PDB entry 7VGQ | electron microscopy, 4.00 A resolution | chains A and B

[Chain A]
Protein: RNA-directed RNA polymerase L
Organism: Machupo virus
Notes: EC 2.7.7.48, 3.1.-.-
UniProt: Q6IUF8 (L_MACHU); numbering as in UniProt (aligned over 1-2209)
Chain sequence (2238 residues; each row starts with the number of its first residue):
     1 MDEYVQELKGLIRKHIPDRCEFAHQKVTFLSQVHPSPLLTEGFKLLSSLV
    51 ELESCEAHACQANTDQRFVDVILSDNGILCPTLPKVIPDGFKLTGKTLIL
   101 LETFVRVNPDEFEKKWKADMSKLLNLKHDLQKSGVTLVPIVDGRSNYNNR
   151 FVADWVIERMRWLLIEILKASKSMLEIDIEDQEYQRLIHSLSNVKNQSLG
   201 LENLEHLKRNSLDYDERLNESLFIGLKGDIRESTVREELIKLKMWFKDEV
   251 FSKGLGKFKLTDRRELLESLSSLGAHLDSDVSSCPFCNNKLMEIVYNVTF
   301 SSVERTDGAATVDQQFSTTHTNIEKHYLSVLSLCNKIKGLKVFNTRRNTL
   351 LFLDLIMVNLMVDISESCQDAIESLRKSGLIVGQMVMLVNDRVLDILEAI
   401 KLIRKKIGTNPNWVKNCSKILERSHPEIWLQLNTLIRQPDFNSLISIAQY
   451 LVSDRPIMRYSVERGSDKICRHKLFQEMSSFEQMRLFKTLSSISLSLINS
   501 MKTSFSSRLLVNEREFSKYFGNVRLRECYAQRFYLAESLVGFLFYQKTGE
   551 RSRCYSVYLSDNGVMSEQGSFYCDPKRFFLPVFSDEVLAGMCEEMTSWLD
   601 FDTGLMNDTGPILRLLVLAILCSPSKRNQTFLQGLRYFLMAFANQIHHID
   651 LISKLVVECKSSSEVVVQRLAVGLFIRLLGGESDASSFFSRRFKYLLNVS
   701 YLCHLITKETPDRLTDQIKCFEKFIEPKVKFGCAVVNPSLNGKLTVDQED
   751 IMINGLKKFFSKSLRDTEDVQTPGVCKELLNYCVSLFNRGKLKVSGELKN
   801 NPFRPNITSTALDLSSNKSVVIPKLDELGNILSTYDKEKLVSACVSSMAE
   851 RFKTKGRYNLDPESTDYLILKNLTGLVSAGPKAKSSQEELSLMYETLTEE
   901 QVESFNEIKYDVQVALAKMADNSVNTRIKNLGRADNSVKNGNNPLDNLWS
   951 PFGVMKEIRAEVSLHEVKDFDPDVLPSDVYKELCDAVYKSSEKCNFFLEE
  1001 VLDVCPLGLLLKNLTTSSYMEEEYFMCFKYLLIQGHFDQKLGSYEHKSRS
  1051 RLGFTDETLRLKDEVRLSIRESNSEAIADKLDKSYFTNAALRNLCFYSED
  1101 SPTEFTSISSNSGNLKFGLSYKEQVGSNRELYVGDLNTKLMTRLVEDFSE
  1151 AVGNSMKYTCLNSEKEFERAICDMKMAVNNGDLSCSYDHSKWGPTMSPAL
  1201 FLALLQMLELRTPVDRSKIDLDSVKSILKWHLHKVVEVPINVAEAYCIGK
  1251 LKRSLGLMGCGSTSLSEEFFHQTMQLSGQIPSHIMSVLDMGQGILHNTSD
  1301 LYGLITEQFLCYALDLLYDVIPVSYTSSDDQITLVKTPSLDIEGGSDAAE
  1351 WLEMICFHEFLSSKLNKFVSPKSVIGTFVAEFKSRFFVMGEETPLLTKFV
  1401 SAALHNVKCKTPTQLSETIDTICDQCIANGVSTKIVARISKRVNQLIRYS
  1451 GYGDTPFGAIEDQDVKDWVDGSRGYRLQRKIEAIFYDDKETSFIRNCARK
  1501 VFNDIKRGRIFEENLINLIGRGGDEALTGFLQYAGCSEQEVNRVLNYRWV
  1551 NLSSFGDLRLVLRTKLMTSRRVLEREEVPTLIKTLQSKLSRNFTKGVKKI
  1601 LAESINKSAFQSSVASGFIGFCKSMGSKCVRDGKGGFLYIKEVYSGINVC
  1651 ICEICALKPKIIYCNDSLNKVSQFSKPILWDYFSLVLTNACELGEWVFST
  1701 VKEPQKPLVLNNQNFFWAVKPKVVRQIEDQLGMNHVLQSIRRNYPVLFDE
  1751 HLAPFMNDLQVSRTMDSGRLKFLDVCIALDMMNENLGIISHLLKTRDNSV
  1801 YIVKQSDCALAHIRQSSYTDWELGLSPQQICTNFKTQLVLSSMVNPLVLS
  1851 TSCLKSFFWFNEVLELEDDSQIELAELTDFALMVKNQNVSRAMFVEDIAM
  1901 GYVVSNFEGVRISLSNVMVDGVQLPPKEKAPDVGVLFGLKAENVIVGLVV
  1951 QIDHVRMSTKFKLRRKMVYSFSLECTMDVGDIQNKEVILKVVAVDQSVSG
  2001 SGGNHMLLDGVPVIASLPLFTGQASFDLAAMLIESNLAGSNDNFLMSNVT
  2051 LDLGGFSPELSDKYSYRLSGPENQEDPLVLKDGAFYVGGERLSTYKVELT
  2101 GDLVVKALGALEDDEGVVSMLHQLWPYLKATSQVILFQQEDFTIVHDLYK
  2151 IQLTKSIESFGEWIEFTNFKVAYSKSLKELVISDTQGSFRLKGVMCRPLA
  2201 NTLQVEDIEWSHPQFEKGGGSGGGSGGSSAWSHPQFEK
Not modelled in the structure: 1, 176-179, 306-320, 462-467, 514-519, 805-819, 875-885, 923-949, 1040-1077, 1250-1263, 1340-1347, 1562-1577, 1592-1611, 1706-1709, 1751-1769, 1817-2238
Sequence notes: expression tag (2210-2238)
Curated features (UniProtKB/Swiss-Prot):
  - active site: Lys115
  - binding site (Mn(2+)): Glu51, Asp89, Glu102
  - binding site (Mg(2+)): Asp1330
Cystine bridges: Cys55-Cys60, Cys1650-Cys1664, Cys1691-Cys1776

[Chain B]
Protein: Maltose/maltodextrin-binding periplasmic protein, RING finger protein Z
Organism: Escherichia coli (strain K12)
UniProt: chimeric construct of P0AEX9, Q6IUF9: residues -392 to -27 from P0AEX9 (MALE_ECOLI) positions 27-392 (UniProt number = residue number + 419); residues 2-94 from Q6IUF9 positions 2-94 (same numbers)
Chain sequence (496 residues; row label = number of the first residue in the row; numbers below 1 keep their minus sign (Met-401 is residue -401)):
  -401 MHHHHHHHHKIEEGKLVIWINGDKGYNGLAEVGKKFEKDTGIKVTVEHPD
  -351 KLEEKFPQVAATGDGPDIIFWAHDRFGGYAQSGLLAEITPDKAFQDKLYP
  -301 FTWDAVRYNGKLIAYPIAVEALSLIYNKDLLPNPPKTWEEIPALDKELKA
  -251 KGKSALMFNLQEPYFTWPLIAADGGYAFKYENGKYDIKDVGVDNAGAKAG
  -201 LTFLVDLIKNKHMNADTDYSIAEAAFNKGETAMTINGPWAWSNIDTSKVN
  -151 YGVTVLPTFKGQPSKPFVGVLSAGINAASPNKELAKEFLENYLLTDEGLE
  -101 AVNKDKPLGAVALKSYEEELAKDPRIAATMENAQKGEIMPNIPQMSAFWY
   -51 AVRTAVINAASGRQTVDEALKDAQTNSSSNNNNNNNNNNLGIELEVLFQG
    -1 PGSGNCNKPPKRPPNTQTSAAQPSAEFRRTALPSLYGRYNCKCCWFADTN
    49 LITCNDHYLCLRCHQTMLRNSELCHICWKPLPTSITVPVEPSAPPP
Not modelled in the structure: -401 to 33, 83-94
Sequence notes: expression tag (-401 to -393); linker (-26 to 1)
Curated features (UniProtKB/Swiss-Prot):
  - zinc finger: Cys39 to Cys75 (RING-type)
  - motif: Pro89 to Pro92 (PTAP/PSAP motif)
  - lipidation: Gly2 (N-myristoyl glycine)
Bound ions: Zn2+ site 1: Cys41, Cys42, Cys58, Cys61; Zn2+ site 2: His55, Cys72, Cys75
Reported in the primary citation:
  - Zn2+ coordination: Cys42, His55, Cys58, Cys61, Cys72, Cys75

[How chain A and chain B interact]
Contacting residue pairs (25):
  Arg263(A) - Phe44(B)
  Phe601(A) - Arg67(B)  hydrogen bond (backbone-side chain)
  Asp602(A) - Arg67(B)  salt bridge
  Ala643(A) - Phe44(B)
  Asp684(A) - Arg60(B)
  Ser686(A) - Cys42(B)
  Ser687(A) - Cys61(B)
  Phe689(A) - Cys41(B)  hydrogen bond (backbone-backbone)
  Phe689(A) - Trp43(B)  hydrophobic
  Arg691(A) - His73(B)
  Arg691(A) - Trp76(B)
  Val1178(A) - Arg36(B)
  Asn1179(A) - Arg36(B)
  Gly1181(A) - Arg36(B)
  Phe1378(A) - Arg36(B)
  Phe1378(A) - Trp43(B)
  Phe1378(A) - Phe44(B)  hydrophobic
  Val1388(A) - Trp43(B)  hydrophobic
  Met1389(A) - Arg36(B)  hydrogen bond
  Met1389(A) - Lys40(B)
  Met1389(A) - Trp43(B)
  Asn1712(A) - His73(B)
  Asn1712(A) - Trp76(B)
  Asn1714(A) - Trp76(B)
  Phe1715(A) - Trp76(B)  hydrophobic
Interface residues without a listed pair, chain A (22 interface residues in all): Phe688, Ser690, Asn1180, Asn1711
Interface residues without a listed pair, chain B (14 interface residues in all): Gly35, Asn38, Cys75
Interface features reported in the paper:
  - specific contacts: Ala643(A)-Trp43(B) (hydrophobic contact), Phe688(A)-His73(B) (hydrophobic contact), Phe689(A)-Trp43(B) (hydrophobic contact), Phe689(A)-Cys41(B) (backbone contact), Asn1179(A)-Arg36(B) (backbone contact), Phe1378(A)-Phe44(B) (hydrophobic contact), Asn1712(A)-Trp76(B) (hydrophobic contact), Phe1715(A)-Trp76(B) (hydrophobic contact)
  - interface residues, chain A: Ala643(A), Phe689(A), Phe1378(A), Val1388(A), Met1389(A)
  - interface residues, chain B: Trp43(B), Phe44(B)
  - hot spots on chain B (mutagenesis) - W43A: abolished binding to RNA-directed RNA polymerase L (chain A)

[In short]
Chain A and chain B form an interface of 22 and 14 residues respectively, with 3 hydrogen bonds and 1 salt
bridge. Polar pairs include Asp602(A)-Arg67(B), Phe601(A)-Arg67(B) and Met1389(A)-Arg36(B). The authors report
hydrophobic contacts between Ala643(A) and Trp43(B), Phe688(A) and His73(B) and Phe689(A) and Trp43(B) among
others; backbone contacts between Phe689(A) and Cys41(B) and Asn1179(A) and Arg36(B). The paper reports that
W43A of chain B abolishes binding to RNA-directed RNA polymerase L (chain A); interface residues Ala643(A),
Phe689(A) and Trp43(B) among others.
Chain A is RNA-directed RNA polymerase L (Machupo virus) and chain B is Maltose/maltodextrin-binding
periplasmic protein, RING finger protein Z (Escherichia coli (strain K12)); the structure, Cryo-EM structure
of Machupo virus polymerase L in complex with matrix protein Z, was determined by electron microscopy together
with 7VH1, 7VH2 and 7VH3 from the same study.
